4DOC - chains A and T of the 4 polymer chains in the assembly; structure by X-ray diffraction, 1.95 A resolution.

# Chain A
Molecule: DNA polymerase beta
Source organism: Homo sapiens
Notes: EC 2.7.7.7, 4.2.99.-; fragment: DNA Polymerase Beta
Reference sequence: P06746 (DPOLB_HUMAN); numbering as in UniProt (aligned over 1-335)
Sequence (335 residues; each row starts with the number of its first residue):
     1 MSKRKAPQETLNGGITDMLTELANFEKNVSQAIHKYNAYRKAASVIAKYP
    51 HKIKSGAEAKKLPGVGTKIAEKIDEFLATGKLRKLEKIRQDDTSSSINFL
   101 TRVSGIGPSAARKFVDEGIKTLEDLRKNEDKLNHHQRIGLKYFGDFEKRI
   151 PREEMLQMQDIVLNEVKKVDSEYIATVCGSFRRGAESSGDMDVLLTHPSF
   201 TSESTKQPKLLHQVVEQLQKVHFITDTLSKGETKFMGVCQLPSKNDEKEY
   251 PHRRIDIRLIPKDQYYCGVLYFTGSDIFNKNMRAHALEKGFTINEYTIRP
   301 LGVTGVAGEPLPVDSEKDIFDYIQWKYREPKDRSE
Disordered / not traced: 1-9
Ion coordination: Na+ site 1: Lys-60, Leu-62, Val-65; Na+ site 2: Thr-101, Val-103, Ile-106 (shared with 1 residue of chain P); Mg2+: Asp-190, Asp-192 (together with G1C); Na+ site 3: Asp-190, Asp-192, Asp-256 (together with G1C)
Small-molecule neighbours: G1C (5'-O-[(R)-{[(S)-[(S)-chloro(phosphono)methyl](hydroxy)phosphoryl]oxy}(hydroxy)phosphoryl]-2'-deoxyguanosine): Arg-149, Gly-179, Ser-180, Arg-183, Ser-188, Gly-189, Asp-190, Asp-192, Tyr-271, Phe-272, Thr-273, Gly-274, Ser-275, Asp-276, Asn-279, Arg-283

# Chain T
Molecule: C C G A C C G C G C A T C A G C
Sequence (16 nucleotides; numbered 1 to 16; the number before each row is that of its first residue):
     1 CCGACCGCGCATCAGC

# How chain A and chain T interact
Pairs across the interface - 25 pairs, chain A then chain T:
  His-34(A) with DC5(T), stacking on the base
  Asn-133(A) with DT12(T), phosphate contact
  Ser-229(A) with DC10(T), phosphate contact; DA11(T), phosphate contact
  Lys-230(A) with DC10(T), hydrogen bond to the phosphate; DA11(T), hydrogen bond to the phosphate
  Gly-231(A) with DC10(T), phosphate contact
  Glu-232(A) with DC10(T), hydrogen bond to the phosphate
  Thr-233(A) with DG9(T), hydrogen bond to the phosphate; DC10(T), hydrogen bond to the phosphate
  Lys-234(A) with DG9(T), sugar contact; DC10(T), hydrogen bond to the phosphate
  Arg-258(A) with DG9(T), sugar contact
  Tyr-271(A) with DG7(T), base contact
  Lys-280(A) with DC6(T), salt bridge to the phosphate
  Arg-283(A) with DC6(T), hydrogen bond to the base; DG7(T), hydrogen bond to the sugar
  Leu-287(A) with DC6(T), phosphate contact; DG7(T), phosphate contact
  Thr-292(A) with DG7(T), hydrogen bond to the phosphate
  Ile-293(A) with DG7(T), sugar contact
  Asn-294(A) with DG7(T), phosphate contact; DC8(T), hydrogen bond to the phosphate
  Glu-295(A) with DC8(T), sugar contact
  Tyr-296(A) with DG9(T), hydrogen bond to the phosphate
Also at the interface, not in a pair above, chain A (20 interface residues in all): His-134, Ala-284

# In short
Chain A and chain T form an interface of 20 and 8 residues respectively, with 11 hydrogen bonds, 1 salt bridge
and 1 aromatic stacking contact. Polar contacts include Arg-283(A)/DC6(T), Arg-283(A)/DG7(T) and
Lys-230(A)/DC10(T). Ligands of chain A: compound G1C.
Chain A is DNA polymerase beta (Homo sapiens) and chain T is C C G A C C G C G C A T C A G C; the structure,
Ternary complex of dna polymerase beta with a dideoxy terminated primer and 2'-deoxyguanosine 5'-beta,
gamma-monochlororomethylene triphosphate:binding ..., was determined by X-ray diffraction (same publication as
4DO9, 4DOA and 4DOB).
